Entry 6LTG (X-ray diffraction, 1.63 A resolution); this record covers chains A and B.

[Chain A]
Protein: antibody Fab fragment H-chain
Organism: Mus musculus
Notes: antibody fragment or engineered binder
Chain sequence (221 residues; numbered 3 to 223; the number before each row is that of its first residue):
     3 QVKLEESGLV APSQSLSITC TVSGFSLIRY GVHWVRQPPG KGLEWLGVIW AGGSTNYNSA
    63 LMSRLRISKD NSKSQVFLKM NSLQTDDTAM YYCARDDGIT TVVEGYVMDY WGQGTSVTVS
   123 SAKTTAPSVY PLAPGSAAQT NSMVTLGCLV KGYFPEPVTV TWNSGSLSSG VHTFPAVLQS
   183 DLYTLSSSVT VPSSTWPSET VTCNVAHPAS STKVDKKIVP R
Unresolved in the structure: 100-105
Cystine bridges: Cys22-Cys95, Cys150-Cys205
What the authors report for this chain:
  - conformationally variable residues (order/disorder transition): Gly100 to Val105

[Chain B]
Protein: antibody Fab fragment L-chain
Organism: Mus musculus
Notes: antibody fragment or engineered binder
Chain sequence (217 residues; row label = number of the first residue in the row):
     1 DIVLTQSPAS LAASLGQRAT ISCRASESVD SYGNSFMHWY QQKPGQPPKL LIYLASNLES
    61 GVPARFSGSG SRTDFTLTID PVEADDAATY YCQQNNGVPW TFGGGTKLEI KRADAAPTVS
   121 IFPPSSEQLT SGGASVVCFL NNFYPKDINV KWKIDGSERQ NGVLNSWTDQ DSKDSTYSMS
   181 STLTLTKDEY ERHNSYTCEA THKTSTSPIV KSFNRNE
Cystine bridges: Cys23-Cys92, Cys138-Cys198

[How chain A and chain B interact]
Residue-residue contacts - 78 pairs, chain A then chain B:
  His35(A) - Trp100(B)
  Val37(A) - Phe102(B)  hydrophobic
  Gln39(A) - Gln42(B)  hydrogen bond
  Gln39(A) - Tyr91(B)  hydrogen bond
  Lys43(A) - Tyr91(B)
  Gly44(A) - Tyr91(B)
  Leu45(A) - Pro48(B)  hydrophobic
  Leu45(A) - Tyr91(B)  hydrophobic
  Leu45(A) - Phe102(B)
  Trp47(A) - Pro99(B)  hydrophobic
  Trp47(A) - Trp100(B)
  Trp47(A) - Phe102(B)
  Trp52(A) - Trp100(B)  hydrophobic
  Asn58(A) - Val98(B)
  Tyr59(A) - Pro99(B)
  Ser61(A) - Asp1(B)  hydrogen bond
  Ser61(A) - Pro99(B)
  Tyr94(A) - Gln42(B)
  Tyr94(A) - Gln46(B)
  Tyr94(A) - Pro47(B)  hydrophobic
  Asp98(A) - Trp100(B)
  Gly107(A) - Asn95(B)
  Gly107(A) - Trp100(B)
  Tyr108(A) - Tyr32(B)  hydrogen bond
  Tyr108(A) - Phe36(B)  hydrophobic
  Tyr108(A) - His38(B)  hydrogen bond (backbone-side chain)
  Tyr108(A) - Leu54(B)  hydrophobic
  Tyr108(A) - Asn95(B)  hydrogen bond (backbone-side chain)
  Tyr108(A) - Trp100(B)
  Val109(A) - His38(B)
  Val109(A) - Tyr40(B)
  Val109(A) - Leu50(B)  hydrophobic
  Val109(A) - Tyr53(B)  hydrophobic
  Met110(A) - Tyr40(B)  hydrogen bond (backbone-side chain)
  Met110(A) - Gln93(B)
  Met110(A) - Phe102(B)  hydrophobic
  Trp113(A) - Pro47(B)  hydrophobic
  Trp113(A) - Pro48(B)
  Gly114(A) - Pro47(B)
  Gln115(A) - Pro47(B)
  Val131(A) - Glu127(B)
  Tyr132(A) - Ser125(B)
  Tyr132(A) - Glu127(B)
  Tyr132(A) - Gln128(B)
  Pro133(A) - Ser125(B)
  Leu134(A) - Phe122(B)
  Leu134(A) - Val137(B)  hydrophobic
  Ala135(A) - Phe122(B)
  Thr147(A) - Ser120(B)
  Thr147(A) - Phe122(B)
  Leu151(A) - Ser135(B)
  Lys153(A) - Gln128(B)
  Lys153(A) - Ser135(B)
  Lys153(A) - Thr184(B)
  His174(A) - Asn141(B)
  His174(A) - Asn142(B)  hydrogen bond
  His174(A) - Ser178(B)  hydrogen bond
  Phe176(A) - Phe139(B)  hydrophobic
  Phe176(A) - Asn141(B)
  Phe176(A) - Ser166(B)
  Phe176(A) - Thr168(B)
  Phe176(A) - Ser178(B)
  Phe176(A) - Met179(B)
  Phe176(A) - Ser180(B)
  Pro177(A) - Ser166(B)  hydrogen bond (backbone-side chain)
  Pro177(A) - Trp167(B)
  Val179(A) - Leu164(B)  hydrophobic
  Val179(A) - Asn165(B)
  Val179(A) - Ser166(B)
  Gln181(A) - Leu164(B)
  Ser188(A) - Phe139(B)
  Ser188(A) - Ser180(B)  hydrogen bond
  Ser189(A) - Phe139(B)
  Ser190(A) - Phe139(B)
  Ser190(A) - Asn141(B)  hydrogen bond
  Lys218(A) - Glu127(B)  salt bridge
  Arg223(A) - Pro123(B)  hydrogen bond (side chain-backbone)
  Arg223(A) - Pro124(B)  hydrogen bond (side chain-backbone)
Also at the interface, not in a pair above, chain A (46 interface residues in all): Glu46, Asn60, Asp111, Pro136, Gly137, Leu148, Gly149, Thr175
Also at the interface, not in a pair above, chain B (43 interface residues in all): Glu59, Gly104, Ser131

[In short]
The interface between chain A and chain B involves 46 residues on one side and 43 on the other; the contacts
include 14 hydrogen bonds and 1 salt bridge. Polar pairs include Lys218(A)-Glu127(B), Gln39(A)-Gln42(B) and
Gln39(A)-Tyr91(B). From the paper: conformational variability at Gly100(A).
Chain A is antibody Fab fragment H-chain and chain B is antibody Fab fragment L-chain, both from Mus musculus;
the structure, Crystal structure of the Fab fragment of murine monoclonal antibody OHV-3 against Human
herpesvirus 6B, was determined by X-ray diffraction together with 6LKT from the same study.
